8EE0 - chains A and H of the 3 polymer chains in the assembly; structure by X-ray diffraction, 2.65 A resolution.

Chain A:
Name: 6-deoxyerythronolide B synthase
From: Saccharopolyspora erythraea
Notes: EC 2.3.1.94; fragment: KS-AT didomain of module 2
Reference sequence: Q5UNP6 (Q5UNP6_SACER); residues 33-921 here correspond to UniProt positions 2033-2921 (UniProt number = residue number + 2000)
Chain sequence (932 residues; numbered 1 to 932 plus 1 insertion-coded residue; 1 number in that range is skipped by the numbering (no residue carries it; nothing is unmodelled there); the number before each row is that of its first residue):
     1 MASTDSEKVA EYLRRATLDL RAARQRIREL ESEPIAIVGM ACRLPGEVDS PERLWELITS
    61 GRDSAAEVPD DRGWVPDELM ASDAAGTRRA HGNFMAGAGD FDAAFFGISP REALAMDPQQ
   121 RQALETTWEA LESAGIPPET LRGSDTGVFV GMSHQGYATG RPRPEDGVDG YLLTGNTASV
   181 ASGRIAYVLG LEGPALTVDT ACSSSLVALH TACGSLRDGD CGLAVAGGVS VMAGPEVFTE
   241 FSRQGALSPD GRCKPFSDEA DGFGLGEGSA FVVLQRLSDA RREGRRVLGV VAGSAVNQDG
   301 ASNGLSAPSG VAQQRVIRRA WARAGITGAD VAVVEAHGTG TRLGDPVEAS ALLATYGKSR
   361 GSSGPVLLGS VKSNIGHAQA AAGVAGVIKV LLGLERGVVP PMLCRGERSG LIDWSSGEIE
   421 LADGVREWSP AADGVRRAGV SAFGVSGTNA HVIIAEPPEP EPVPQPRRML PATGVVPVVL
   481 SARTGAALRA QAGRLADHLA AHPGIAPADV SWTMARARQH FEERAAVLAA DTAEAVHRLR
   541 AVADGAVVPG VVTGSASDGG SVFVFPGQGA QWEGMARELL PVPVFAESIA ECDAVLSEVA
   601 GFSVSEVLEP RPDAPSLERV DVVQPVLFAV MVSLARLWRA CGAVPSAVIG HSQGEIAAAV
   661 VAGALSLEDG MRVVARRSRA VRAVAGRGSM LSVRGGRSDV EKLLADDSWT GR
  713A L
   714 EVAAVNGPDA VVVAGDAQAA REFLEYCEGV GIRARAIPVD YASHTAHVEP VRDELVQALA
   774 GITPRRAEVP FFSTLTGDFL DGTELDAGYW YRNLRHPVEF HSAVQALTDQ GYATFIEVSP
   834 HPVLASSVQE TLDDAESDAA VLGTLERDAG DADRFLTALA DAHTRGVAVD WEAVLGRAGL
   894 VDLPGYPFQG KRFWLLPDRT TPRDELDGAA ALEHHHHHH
Disordered / not traced: 1, 75-88, 160-168, 463-466, 708-712, 911-932
Sequence notes: expression tag (1-32, 922-932)

Chain H:
Name: 1B2 antibody heavy chain
From: Homo sapiens
Notes: antibody fragment or engineered binder
Chain sequence (249 residues; row label = number of the first residue in the row):
     1 MAEVQLVQSG GGLVQPGRSL RLSCTASGFT FGDYAMSWVR QAPGKGLEWV GFIRSKAYGG
    61 TTEYAASVKG RFTISRDDSK SIAYLQMNSL KTEDTAVYYC TRGGTLFDYW GQGTLVTVSS
   121 ASTKGPSVFP LAPSSKSTSG GTAALGCLVK DYFPEPVTVS WNSGALTSGV HTFPAVLQSS
   181 GLYSLSSVVT VPSSSLGTQT YICNVNHKPS NTKVDKKVEP KSCAALVPRG SAHHHHHHAA
   241 DYKDDDDKA
Disordered / not traced: 1-2, 135-141, 221-249
Disulfide bonds: Cys-24/Cys-100, Cys-147/Cys-203

How chain A and chain H interact:
Residue-residue contacts (23; chain A residue first):
  Ala-2(A) with Arg-54(H), hydrogen bond (backbone-side chain); Glu-63(H)
  Ser-6(A) with Tyr-58(H), hydrogen bond
  Glu-7(A) with Arg-54(H), salt bridge; Tyr-58(H)
  Lys-8(A) with Thr-105(H)
  Ala-10(A) with Tyr-58(H)
  Glu-11(A) with Ala-35(H); Gly-103(H); Gly-104(H), hydrogen bond (side chain-backbone); Thr-105(H), hydrogen bond (side chain-backbone); Leu-106(H), hydrogen bond (side chain-backbone)
  Tyr-12(A) with Thr-105(H); Leu-106(H), hydrophobic
  Arg-14(A) with Tyr-34(H)
  Arg-15(A) with Leu-106(H); Asp-108(H), salt bridge
  Leu-18(A) with Tyr-34(H); Arg-102(H)
  Arg-778(A) with Lys-213(H), hydrogen bond (side chain-backbone); Asp-215(H), salt bridge
  Arg-779(A) with Asn-162(H); Ser-163(H)
Interface residues without a listed pair, chain A (13 interface residues in all): Ser-3
Interface residues without a listed pair, chain H (18 interface residues in all): Asp-33, Phe-52, Ala-165

Summary:
The interface between chain A and chain H involves 13 residues on one side and 18 on the other, with 6
hydrogen bonds and 3 salt bridges. Polar contacts include Glu-7(A)/Arg-54(H), Arg-15(A)/Asp-108(H) and
Arg-778(A)/Asp-215(H).
Chain A is 6-deoxyerythronolide B synthase (Saccharopolyspora erythraea) and chain H is 1B2 antibody heavy
chain (Homo sapiens); the structure, KS-AT didomain from module 2 of the 6-deoxyerythronolide B synthase in
complex with antibody fragment 1B2, was determined by X-ray diffraction.
